8V3T - chains S and T of the 42 polymer chains in the assembly; structure by electron microscopy, 2.70 A resolution.

Chain S (and T):
Molecule: Sheath (CD1363)
Source organism: Clostridioides difficile
Notes: chain T of this document is another copy of the same molecule, construct and numbering; everything in this record applies to it too
UniProtKB: A0A9Q7ZU73 (A0A9Q7ZU73_CLODI); numbering as in UniProt (aligned over 1-354)
Amino-acid sequence (354 residues; each row starts with the number of its first residue):
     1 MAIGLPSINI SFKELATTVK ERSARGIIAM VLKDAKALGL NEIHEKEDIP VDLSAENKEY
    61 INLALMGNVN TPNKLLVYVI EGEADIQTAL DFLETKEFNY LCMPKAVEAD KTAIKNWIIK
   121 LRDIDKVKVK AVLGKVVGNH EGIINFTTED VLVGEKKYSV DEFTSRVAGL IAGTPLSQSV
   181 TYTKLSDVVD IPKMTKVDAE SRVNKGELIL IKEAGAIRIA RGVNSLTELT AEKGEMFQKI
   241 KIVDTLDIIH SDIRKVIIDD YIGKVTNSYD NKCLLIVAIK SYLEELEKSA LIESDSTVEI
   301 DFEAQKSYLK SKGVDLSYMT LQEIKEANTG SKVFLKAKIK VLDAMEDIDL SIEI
Not modelled in the structure: 1

Interface between chain S and chain T:
Contacting residue pairs (39):
  Ala2(S) - Asn204(T)
  Ala2(S) - Glu235(T)
  Ile3(S) - Val203(T)
  Ile3(S) - Asn204(T)
  Ile3(S) - Arg221(T)
  Ile3(S) - Val223(T)  hydrophobic
  Ile3(S) - Lys239(T)
  Gly4(S) - Glu200(T)
  Gly4(S) - Val203(T)
  Gly4(S) - Arg221(T)  hydrogen bond (backbone-side chain)
  Leu5(S) - Ala199(T)
  Leu5(S) - Glu200(T)  hydrogen bond (backbone-side chain)
  Leu5(S) - Asp347(T)
  Pro6(S) - Thr181(T)
  Pro6(S) - Tyr182(T)  hydrophobic
  Pro6(S) - Ala220(T)
  Pro6(S) - Arg221(T)
  Pro6(S) - Glu346(T)
  Pro6(S) - Asp347(T)
  Ser7(S) - Asp347(T)  hydrogen bond (backbone-side chain)
  Ser7(S) - Ile348(T)  hydrogen bond (backbone-backbone)
  Ile8(S) - Ile348(T)
  Asn9(S) - Ile348(T)
  Asn9(S) - Asp349(T)
  Asn9(S) - Leu350(T)  hydrogen bond (backbone-backbone)
  Ile10(S) - Leu350(T)
  Ile10(S) - Ile352(T)  hydrophobic
  Ser11(S) - Leu350(T)  hydrogen bond (backbone-backbone)
  Ser11(S) - Ser351(T)
  Ser11(S) - Ile352(T)  hydrogen bond (backbone-backbone)
  Phe12(S) - Ile352(T)
  Phe12(S) - Ile354(T)  hydrophobic
  Lys13(S) - Ile352(T)  hydrogen bond (backbone-backbone)
  Lys13(S) - Glu353(T)  salt bridge
  Lys13(S) - Ile354(T)  hydrogen bond (backbone-backbone)
  Glu14(S) - Glu353(T)
  Leu15(S) - Glu353(T)
  Leu15(S) - Ile354(T)
  Ala16(S) - Glu353(T)  hydrogen bond (backbone-side chain)
Also at the interface, not in a pair above, chain T (21 interface residues in all): Lys196

In short:
Chain S and chain T form an interface of 15 and 21 residues respectively, with 10 hydrogen bonds and 1 salt
bridge. Polar contacts include Lys13(S)-Glu353(T), Gly4(S)-Arg221(T) and Leu5(S)-Glu200(T).
Both chains are Sheath (CD1363) (Clostridioides difficile). Entry 8V3T (CryoEM Structure of Diffocin -
precontracted - Collar) was determined by electron microscopy, deposited together with 8V3W, 8V3X, 8V3Z, 8V40,
8V41 and 8V43.
